8ZF9 - chains A and S of the 6 polymer chains in the assembly; structure by electron microscopy, 2.56 A resolution.

# Chain A
Protein: Guanine nucleotide-binding protein G(s) subunit alpha isoforms short
Source organism: Homo sapiens
Amino-acid sequence (361 residues; numbered 1 to 394; 33 numbers in that range are skipped by the numbering (no residue carries them; nothing is unmodelled there); the number before each row is that of its first residue):
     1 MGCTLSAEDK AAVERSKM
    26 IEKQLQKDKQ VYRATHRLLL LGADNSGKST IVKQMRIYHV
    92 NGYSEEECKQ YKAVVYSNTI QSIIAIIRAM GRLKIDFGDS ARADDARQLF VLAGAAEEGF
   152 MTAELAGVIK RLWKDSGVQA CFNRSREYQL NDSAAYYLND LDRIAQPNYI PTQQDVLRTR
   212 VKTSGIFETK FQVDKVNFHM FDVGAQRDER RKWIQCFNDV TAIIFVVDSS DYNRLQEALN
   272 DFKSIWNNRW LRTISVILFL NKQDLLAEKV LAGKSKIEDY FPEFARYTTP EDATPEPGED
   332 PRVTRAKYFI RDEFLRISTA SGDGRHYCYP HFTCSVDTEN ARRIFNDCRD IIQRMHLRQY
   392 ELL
Not modelled in the structure: 1-3, 92-211

# Chain S
Protein: scFv16
Source organism: synthetic construct
Notes: antibody fragment or engineered binder
Amino-acid sequence (285 residues; each row starts with the number of its first residue; note: 13 numbers in that range are skipped by the numbering (no residue carries them; nothing is unmodelled there); a row labelled like 121A-121N holds insertion residues (121A, then the next letters in order); numbers below 1 keep their minus sign (Met-36 is residue -36)):
   -36 MLLVNQSHQG FNKEHTSKMV SAIVLYVLLA AAAHSAFAVQ LVESGGGLVQ PGGSRKLSCS
    24 ASGFAFSSFG MHWVRQAPEK GLEWVAYISS GSGTIYYADT VKGRFTISRD DPKNTLFLQM
    84 TSLRSEDTAM YYCVRSIYYY GSSPFDFWGQ GTTLTVSA
121A-121N GGGGSGGGGSGGGG
   135 SADIVMTQAT SSVPVTPGES VSISCRSSKS LLHSNGNTYL YWFLQRPGQS PQLLIYRMSN
   195 LASGVPDRFS GSGSGTAFTL TISRLEAEDV GVYYCMQHLE YPLTFGAGTK LEL
Not modelled in the structure: -36 to 1, 121A-121N, 148-150, 247
Disulfide bonds: Cys22-Cys96

# Interface between chain A and chain S
Residue-residue contacts - 26 pairs, chain A then chain S:
  Leu5(A) with His167(S)
  Ser6(A) with His167(S); Asn169(S), hydrogen bond; Tyr173(S), hydrogen bond
  Ala7(A) with His232(S); Leu233(S); Tyr235(S), hydrophobic
  Glu8(A) with Tyr101(S); Pro107(S); Tyr173(S); Tyr175(S), hydrogen bond; Arg191(S), salt bridge; His232(S)
  Asp9(A) with Asn169(S), hydrogen bond
  Ala11(A) with Tyr101(S), hydrophobic
  Ala12(A) with Tyr101(S)
  Glu14(A) with Ser52(S), hydrogen bond; Ser53(S); Gly56(S); Thr57(S), hydrogen bond
  Arg15(A) with Ser31(S); Ile100(S); Tyr101(S); Tyr102(S)
  Met18(A) with Ser53(S); Gly54(S)
Also at the interface, not in a pair above, chain A (11 interface residues in all): Thr4
Also at the interface, not in a pair above, chain S (19 interface residues in all): Tyr50

# Summary
11 residues of chain A face 19 of chain S across their interface, with 6 hydrogen bonds and 1 salt bridge.
Among the polar pairs are Glu8(A)-Arg191(S), Ser6(A)-Asn169(S) and Ser6(A)-Tyr173(S).
Chain A is Guanine nucleotide-binding protein G(s) subunit alpha isoforms short (Homo sapiens) and chain S is
scFv16 (synthetic construct); the structure, Cryo-EM structure of the mmGPR4-Gs complex in pH7.2, was
determined by electron microscopy (same publication as 8ZD1, 8ZF6, 8ZFA, 8ZFC and 9JVG).
